5ZIS - chains A and C of the 4 polymer chains in the assembly; structure by X-ray diffraction, 3.10 A resolution.

[Chain A (and C)]
Protein: Bifunctional cytochrome P450/NADPH--P450 reductase
Organism: Bacillus megaterium (strain ATCC 14581 / DSM 32 / JCM 2506 / NBRC 15308 / NCIMB 9376 / NCTC 10342 / VKM B-512)
Notes: EC 1.14.14.1, 1.6.2.4; chain C of this document is another copy of the same molecule, construct and numbering; everything in this record applies to it too
UniProt: P14779 (CPXB_BACMB); residues 1-455 here correspond to UniProt positions 2-456 (UniProt number = residue number + 1)
Amino-acid sequence (455 residues; row label = number of the first residue in the row):
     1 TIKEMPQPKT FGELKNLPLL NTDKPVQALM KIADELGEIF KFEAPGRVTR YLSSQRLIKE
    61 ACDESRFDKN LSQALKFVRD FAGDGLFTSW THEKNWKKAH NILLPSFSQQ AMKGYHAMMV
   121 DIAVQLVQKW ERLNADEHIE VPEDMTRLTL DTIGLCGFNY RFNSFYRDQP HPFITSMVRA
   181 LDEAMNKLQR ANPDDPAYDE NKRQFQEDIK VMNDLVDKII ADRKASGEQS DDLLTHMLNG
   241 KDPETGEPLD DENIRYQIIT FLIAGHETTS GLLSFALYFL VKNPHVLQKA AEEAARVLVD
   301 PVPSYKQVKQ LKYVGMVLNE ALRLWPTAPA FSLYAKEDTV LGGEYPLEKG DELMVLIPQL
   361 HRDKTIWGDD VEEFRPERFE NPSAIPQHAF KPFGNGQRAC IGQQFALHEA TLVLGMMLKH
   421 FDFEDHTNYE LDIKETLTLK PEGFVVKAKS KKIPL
Not modelled in the structure: 1-3
Ion coordination: manganese protoporphyrin IX Mn near Cys400 (its only coordinating residue here)
Ligand contacts: manganese protoporphyrin IX (MNH): Lys69, Leu75, Leu86, Phe87, Trp96, His100, Phe107, Ile153, Phe261, Ala264, Gly265, Thr268, Thr269, Leu272, Leu322, Thr327, Ala328, Phe331, Ser332, Pro392, Phe393, Gly394, Gln397, Arg398, Ala399, Cys400, Ile401, Gly402, Phe405, Ala406
Curated features (UniProtKB/Swiss-Prot):
  - binding site ((9Z)-hexadecenoate): Tyr51
  - binding site (heme): Cys400
  - site: Thr268 (Important for catalytic activity)
Reported in the primary citation:
  - manganese protoporphyrin IX coordination: Cys400

[How chain A and chain C interact]
Pairs across the interface (23; chain A residue first):
  Asn21(A) with His92(C), hydrogen bond (side chain-backbone); Glu93(C); Lys94(C)
  Thr22(A) with Lys94(C), hydrogen bond
  Asp23(A) with Asp84(C); Asn95(C); Asp250(C)
  Lys24(A) with Asp250(C)
  Lys31(A) with Glu247(C), salt bridge
  Gln169(A) with Gln206(C)
  Asn192(A) with Lys349(C)
  Asp194(A) with Lys349(C)
  Asp195(A) with Lys349(C); Gly350(C)
  Pro196(A) with Gly350(C); Glu352(C)
  Ala197(A) with Lys76(C)
  Glu200(A) with Gln73(C), hydrogen bond; Lys76(C), salt bridge
  Asp432(A) with Asp250(C); Asp251(C), hydrogen bond (side chain-backbone)
  Lys434(A) with Glu252(C), salt bridge
  Glu442(A) with Asp251(C)
Interface residues without a listed pair, chain A (16 interface residues in all): Glu430
Interface residues without a listed pair, chain C (16 interface residues in all): Lys98

[Summary]
The chain A/chain C interface involves 16 residues from each chain, with 4 hydrogen bonds and 3 salt bridges.
Polar pairs include Lys31(A)-Glu247(C), Glu200(A)-Lys76(C) and Lys434(A)-Glu252(C). Bound to chain A:
manganese protoporphyrin IX. From UniProt: (9Z)-hexadecenoate-binding residue Tyr51(A) and heme-binding
residue Cys400(A) on chain A. From the paper: manganese protoporphyrin IX coordination by Cys400(A).
Both chains are Bifunctional cytochrome P450/NADPH--P450 reductase (Bacillus megaterium (strain ATCC 14581 /
DSM 32 / JCM 2506 / NBRC 15308 / NCIMB 9376 / NCTC 10342 / VKM B-512)). Entry 5ZIS (Crystal structure of
Mn-ProtoporphyrinIX-reconstituted P450BM3) was determined by X-ray diffraction (same publication as 5ZLH).
